2ZYW - chain X; structure by X-ray diffraction, 1.80 A resolution.

[Chain X]
Name: Tyrosine-ester sulfotransferase
From: Mus musculus
Notes: EC 2.8.2.9
UniProtKB: Q9R2C2 (Q9R2C2_MOUSE); numbering as in UniProt (aligned over 1-295)
Chain sequence (295 residues; each row starts with the number of its first residue):
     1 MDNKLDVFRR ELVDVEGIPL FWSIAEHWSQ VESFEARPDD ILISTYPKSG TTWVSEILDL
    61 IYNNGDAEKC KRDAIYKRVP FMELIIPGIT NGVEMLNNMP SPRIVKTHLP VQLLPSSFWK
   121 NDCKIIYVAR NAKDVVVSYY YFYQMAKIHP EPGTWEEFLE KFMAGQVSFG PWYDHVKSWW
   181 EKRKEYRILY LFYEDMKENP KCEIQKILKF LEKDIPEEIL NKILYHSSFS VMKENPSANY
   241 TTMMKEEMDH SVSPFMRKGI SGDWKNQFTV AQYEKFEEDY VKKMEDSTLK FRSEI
Not modelled in the structure: 1-5, 295
Ligand contacts:
  - adenosine-3'-5'-diphosphate (A3P): Pro47, Lys48, Ser49, Gly50, Thr51, Thr52, Trp53, Arg130, Ser138, Tyr193, Lys197, Ser227, Ser228, Phe229, Met232, Phe255, Met256, Arg257, Lys258, Gly259
  - P-nitrophenol (NPO), molecule 1: Phe21, Phe81, Lys106, His108, Phe142, Ala146, Ile148, His149, Tyr240, Met248
  - P-nitrophenol (NPO), molecule 2: Tyr76, Phe81, Leu84, Ile86, Ile89, Thr90, Ile148, Tyr240, Met243, Glu247, Met248

[In short]
Ligands of chain X: adenosine-3'-5'-diphosphate and P-nitrophenol.
Chain X is Tyrosine-ester sulfotransferase (Mus musculus); the structure, crystal structure of mouse cytosolic
sulfotransferase mSULT1D1 complex with PAP and p-nitrophenol, obtained by two-step soaking ..., was determined
by X-ray diffraction, deposited together with 2ZYT, 2ZYU and 2ZYV.
